Entry 7OGM (electron microscopy, 3.70 A resolution); this record covers chains J and P of the 10 polymer chains in the assembly.

Chain J:
Name: RNA-binding protein Hfq
Source organism: Escherichia coli
Reference sequence: A1AJ78 (HFQ_ECOK1); residues 1-102 here = UniProt positions 1-102
Sequence (102 residues; row label = number of the first residue in the row):
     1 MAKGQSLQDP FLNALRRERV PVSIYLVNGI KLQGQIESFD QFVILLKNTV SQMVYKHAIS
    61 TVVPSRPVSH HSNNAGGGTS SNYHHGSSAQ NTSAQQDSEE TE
Unresolved in the structure: 1-5, 69-102
From the paper describing this entry:
  - binding site for 3'ETS(LeuZ) (chain P): His70 to His71, Ser72, Asn73 to Asn74 (proposed by the authors, not directly observed)

Chain P:
Molecule: 3'ETS(LeuZ)
Sequence (49 nucleotides; numbered 1 to 50; 1 number in that range is skipped by the numbering (no residue carries it; nothing is unmodelled there); the number before each row is that of its first residue):
     1 AGAUAAGAAU AAAAUCAAUU UAAAAAAAAA AAAAAAAAAA
    42 UUUUUUUUU

Interface between chain J and chain P:
Residue-residue contacts (20):
  Tyr25(J) with A6(P), stacking on the base
  Gly29(J) with A6(P), sugar contact; G7(P), phosphate contact; A8(P), phosphate contact
  Ile30(J) with A6(P), hydrogen bond to the sugar; G7(P), sugar contact; A8(P), sugar contact; A9(P), sugar contact
  Lys31(J) with A8(P), hydrogen bond to the phosphate
  Leu32(J) with A8(P), base contact; A9(P), base contact
  Gln33(J) with A8(P), hydrogen bond to the base
  Gln41(J) with U50(P), hydrogen bond to the base
  Phe42(J) with U49(P), stacking on the base; U50(P), phosphate contact
  Tyr55(J) with U49(P), base contact
  Lys56(J) with U50(P), sugar contact
  His57(J) with U49(P), hydrogen bond to the sugar; U50(P), sugar contact
  Thr61(J) with A6(P), hydrogen bond to the base
Interface residues without a listed pair, chain J (15 interface residues in all): Val43, Ser60, Val63

In short:
Chain J and chain P form an interface of 15 and 6 residues respectively, with 6 hydrogen bonds and 2 aromatic
stacking contacts. Polar contacts include Gln33(J)-A8(P), Gln41(J)-U50(P) and Thr61(J)-A6(P). The paper
reports a binding site for 3'ETS(LeuZ) (chain P) at His70(J), Ser72(J) and Asn73(J).
Chain J is RNA-binding protein Hfq (Escherichia coli) and chain P is 3'ETS(LeuZ); the structure, A cooperative
PNPase-Hfq-RNA carrier complex facilitates bacterial riboregulation. PNPase-3'ETS(leuZ)-Hfq, was determined by
electron microscopy together with 7OGK and 7OGL from the same study.
